Entry 8Y3U (electron microscopy, 2.98 A resolution); this record covers chains I and K of the 12 polymer chains in the assembly.

== Chain I ==
Protein: 2G1 vh
From: Homo sapiens
Amino-acid sequence (124 residues; each row starts with the number of its first residue):
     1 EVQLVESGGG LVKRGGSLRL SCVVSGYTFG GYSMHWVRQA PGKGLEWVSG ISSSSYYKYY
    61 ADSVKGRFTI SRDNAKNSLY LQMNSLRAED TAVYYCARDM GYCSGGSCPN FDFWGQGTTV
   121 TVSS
Disulfide bonds: Cys-22/Cys-96, Cys-103/Cys-108

== Chain K ==
Protein: Virion spike glycoprotein
From: Ebola virus
UniProtKB: A0A1C4HDV6 (A0A1C4HDV6_9MONO); residues 503-597 here = UniProt positions 503-597
Amino-acid sequence (97 residues; each row starts with the number of its first residue):
   503 VIVNAQPKCN PNLHYWTTQD EGAAIGLAWI PYFGPAAEGI YTEGLMHNQD GLICGLRQLA
   563 NETTQALQLF LRATTELRTF SILNRKAIDF LLQRWAA
Differences from the reference sequence: expression tag (598-599)
Disulfide bonds: Cys-511/Cys-556
From the paper describing this entry:
  - mutagenesis - T565A, L569A: decreased binding to 2G1 vh (chain I)
  - post-translational modification sites: Asn-563
  - mutagenesis - N563A: unchanged binding to 2G1 vh (chain I)

== How chain I and chain K interact ==
Pairs across the interface (11; chain I residue first):
  Gly-31(I) with Ala-507(K)
  Ser-52(I) with Glu-564(K)
  Ser-54(I) with Glu-564(K), hydrogen bond
  Tyr-57(I) with Glu-564(K), hydrogen bond (side chain-backbone); Gln-567(K); Ala-568(K)
  Ser-104(I) with Asn-563(K); Glu-564(K); Thr-566(K)
  Gly-105(I) with Gln-567(K)
  Ser-107(I) with Gln-567(K)
Other interface residues (no listed pair), chain I (10 interface residues in all): Gly-30, Ser-53, Asn-74
Other interface residues (no listed pair), chain K (8 interface residues in all): Val-503, Val-505
Interface features reported in the paper:
  - hot spots on chain K (mutagenesis) - G528A: decreased binding to 2G1 vh (chain I)

== Overview ==
10 residues of chain I and 8 residues of chain K are in contact, with 2 hydrogen bonds. Polar contacts include
Ser-54(I)/Glu-564(K) and Tyr-57(I)/Glu-564(K). From the paper: T565A, L569A and G528A of chain K reduce
binding to 2G1 vh (chain I); a modification site at Asn-563(K).
Chain I is 2G1 vh (Homo sapiens) and chain K is Virion spike glycoprotein (Ebola virus); the structure, Ebola
virus glycoprotein in complex with a broadly neutralizing antibody 2G1, was determined by electron microscopy.
